6PTE - chains A and C of the 3 polymer chains in the assembly; structure by X-ray diffraction, 1.90 A resolution.

== Chain A ==
Protein: HLA class I histocompatibility antigen, A-2 alpha chain
Organism: Homo sapiens
UniProt: P01892 (1A02_HUMAN); residues 1-275 here correspond to UniProt positions 25-299 (UniProt number = residue number + 24)
Amino-acid sequence (275 residues; each row starts with the number of its first residue):
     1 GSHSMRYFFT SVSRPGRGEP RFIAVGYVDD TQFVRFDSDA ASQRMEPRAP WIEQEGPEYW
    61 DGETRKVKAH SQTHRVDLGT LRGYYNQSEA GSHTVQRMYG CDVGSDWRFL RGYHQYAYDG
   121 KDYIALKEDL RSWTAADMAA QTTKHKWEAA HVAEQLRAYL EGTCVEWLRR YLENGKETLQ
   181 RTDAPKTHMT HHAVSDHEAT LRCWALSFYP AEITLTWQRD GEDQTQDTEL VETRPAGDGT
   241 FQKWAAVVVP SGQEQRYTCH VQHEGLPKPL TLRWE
Cystine bridges: C101-C164, C203-C259

== Chain C ==
Protein: HAUS augmin-like complex subunit 3
UniProt: Q68CZ6 (HAUS3_HUMAN); residues 1-9 here correspond to UniProt positions 154-162 (UniProt number = residue number + 153)
Amino-acid sequence (9 residues; each row starts with the number of its first residue):
     1 ILNAMITKI

== Chain A / chain C interface ==
Residue-residue contacts (42; chain A residue first):
  M5(A) with I1(C)
  Y7(A) with I1(C), hydrogen bond (side chain-backbone); L2(C), hydrophobic
  F9(A) with L2(C), hydrophobic
  M45(A) with L2(C), hydrophobic
  Y59(A) with I1(C), hydrophobic
  E63(A) with I1(C); L2(C), hydrogen bond (side chain-backbone)
  K66(A) with I1(C); L2(C), hydrogen bond (side chain-backbone); N3(C); A4(C)
  V67(A) with L2(C)
  A69(A) with I6(C), hydrophobic
  H70(A) with N3(C); I6(C)
  T73(A) with I6(C), hydrogen bond (side chain-backbone); K8(C)
  V76(A) with K8(C)
  D77(A) with K8(C); I9(C), hydrogen bond (side chain-backbone)
  T80(A) with I9(C)
  L81(A) with I9(C), hydrophobic
  Y84(A) with I9(C), hydrogen bond (side chain-backbone)
  R97(A) with I6(C)
  Y99(A) with L2(C); N3(C), hydrogen bond (side chain-backbone)
  Y116(A) with I9(C)
  T143(A) with I9(C), hydrogen bond (side chain-backbone)
  W147(A) with T7(C); K8(C), hydrogen bond (side chain-backbone); I9(C), hydrophobic
  V152(A) with T7(C)
  Q155(A) with N3(C), hydrogen bond; M5(C)
  L156(A) with N3(C)
  Y159(A) with I1(C), hydrogen bond (side chain-backbone); L2(C); N3(C)
  T163(A) with I1(C)
  W167(A) with I1(C)
  Y171(A) with I1(C), hydrogen bond (side chain-backbone)
Other interface residues (no listed pair), chain A (30 interface residues in all): Y123, K146

== Summary ==
30 residues of chain A and 9 residues of chain C are in contact; the contacts include 12 hydrogen bonds. Among
the polar pairs are Y7(A)-I1(C), E63(A)-L2(C) and K66(A)-L2(C).
Here chain A is HLA class I histocompatibility antigen, A-2 alpha chain (Homo sapiens) and chain C is HAUS
augmin-like complex subunit 3. Entry 6PTE (Crystal Structure of ILNAMITKI peptide bound to HLA-A2) was
determined by X-ray diffraction (same publication as 6OPD and 6PTB).
